PDB entry 8JN1 | electron microscopy, 3.50 A resolution | chains C and E of the 8 polymer chains in the assembly

Chain C (and E):
Name: Envelope protein (Fragment)
Organism: Dengue virus type 3
Notes: chain E of this document is another copy of the same molecule, construct and numbering; everything in this record applies to it too
UniProtKB: A0A173H1Z3 (A0A173H1Z3_9FLAV); residue numbers follow UniProt; this construct covers 1-493
Chain sequence (493 residues; each row starts with the number of its first residue):
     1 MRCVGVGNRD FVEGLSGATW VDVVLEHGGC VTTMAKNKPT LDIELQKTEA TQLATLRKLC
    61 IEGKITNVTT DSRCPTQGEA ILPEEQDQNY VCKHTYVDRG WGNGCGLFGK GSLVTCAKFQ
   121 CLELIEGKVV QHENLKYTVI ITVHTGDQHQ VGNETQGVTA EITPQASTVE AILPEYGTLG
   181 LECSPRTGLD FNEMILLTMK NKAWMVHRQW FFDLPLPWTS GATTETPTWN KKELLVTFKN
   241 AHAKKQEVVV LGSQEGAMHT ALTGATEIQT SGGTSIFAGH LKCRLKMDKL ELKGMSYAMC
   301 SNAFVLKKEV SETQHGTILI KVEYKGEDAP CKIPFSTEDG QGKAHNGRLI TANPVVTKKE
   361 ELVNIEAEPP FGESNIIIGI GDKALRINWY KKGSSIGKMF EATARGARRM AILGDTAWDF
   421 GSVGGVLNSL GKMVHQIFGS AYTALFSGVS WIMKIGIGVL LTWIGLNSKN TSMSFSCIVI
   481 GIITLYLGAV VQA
Disulfide bonds: Cys3-Cys30, Cys60-Cys121, Cys74-Cys105, Cys92-Cys116, Cys183-Cys283, Cys300-Cys331
Covalently attached groups: N-acetylglucosamine (NAG) linked to Asn67, Asn153

Chain C / chain E interface:
Contacting residue pairs (56; chain C residue first):
  Val4(C) with Phe108(E), hydrophobic
  Gly5(C) with Asp98(E)
  Val6(C) with Asp98(E)
  Gly7(C) with Asp98(E)
  Gly28(C) with His242(E)
  Asp98(C) with Val6(E); Gly7(E); Gln314(E)
  Trp101(C) with Val151(E); Lys308(E); Glu309(E); Ser311(E), hydrogen bond; Lys321(E)
  Gly102(C) with Val151(E); Gly152(E)
  Gly106(C) with Lys308(E); Ser311(E), hydrogen bond (backbone-side chain)
  Phe108(C) with Val4(E); Gly5(E); Ser311(E); Glu312(E); Thr313(E); Leu319(E), hydrophobic
  Gly109(C) with Gln314(E)
  Val151(C) with Trp101(E), hydrophobic
  Glu154(C) with Lys244(E), salt bridge
  Lys202(C) with Val249(E)
  Lys239(C) with Glu267(E)
  Val249(C) with Lys202(E)
  Leu251(C) with His259(E), hydrogen bond (backbone-side chain)
  Gly252(C) with His259(E)
  Ser253(C) with Ser253(E); Glu255(E); Gly256(E), hydrogen bond (backbone-backbone)
  Gln254(C) with Gly256(E); Thr260(E)
  Glu255(C) with Ser253(E)
  Gly256(C) with Ser253(E), hydrogen bond (backbone-backbone); Gln254(E)
  Ala257(C) with Ala257(E), hydrophobic
  His259(C) with Leu251(E), hydrogen bond (side chain-backbone)
  Glu267(C) with Lys239(E)
  Phe277(C) with His242(E)
  Lys308(C) with Trp101(E)
  Glu309(C) with Trp101(E)
  Ser311(C) with Trp101(E), hydrogen bond; Gly106(E), hydrogen bond (side chain-backbone); Leu107(E)
  Glu312(C) with Phe108(E)
  Thr313(C) with Phe108(E)
  Gln314(C) with Asp98(E); Gly109(E); Lys110(E), hydrogen bond (side chain-backbone)
  Leu319(C) with Trp101(E), hydrophobic
  Lys321(C) with Trp101(E)
  Asn364(C) with Trp101(E)
Other interface residues (no listed pair), chain C (40 interface residues in all): His27, Leu107, Lys110, Gly152, His242
Other interface residues (no listed pair), chain E (41 interface residues in all): His27, Gly28, Gly102, Gly252, Phe277, Ala278

Summary:
The interface between chain C and chain E involves 40 residues on one side and 41 on the other; the contacts
include 9 hydrogen bonds and 1 salt bridge. Among the polar pairs are Glu154(C)-Lys244(E), Trp101(C)-Ser311(E)
and Gly106(C)-Ser311(E).
Both chains are Envelope protein (Fragment) (Dengue virus type 3). Entry 8JN1 (Cryo-EM structure of dengue
virus serotype 3 strain EHIE46200Y19 in complex with human antibody DENV-115 IgG ...) was determined by
electron microscopy (same publication as 8JN2 and 8JN3).
